4LQ1 - chain A; structure by X-ray diffraction, 2.55 A resolution.

Chain A:
Name: 1,4-alpha-glucan branching enzyme GlgB
Organism: Escherichia coli
Notes: EC 2.4.1.18
UniProtKB: P07762 (GLGB_ECOLI); numbering as in UniProt (aligned over 117-728)
Sequence (612 residues; row label = number of the first residue in the row):
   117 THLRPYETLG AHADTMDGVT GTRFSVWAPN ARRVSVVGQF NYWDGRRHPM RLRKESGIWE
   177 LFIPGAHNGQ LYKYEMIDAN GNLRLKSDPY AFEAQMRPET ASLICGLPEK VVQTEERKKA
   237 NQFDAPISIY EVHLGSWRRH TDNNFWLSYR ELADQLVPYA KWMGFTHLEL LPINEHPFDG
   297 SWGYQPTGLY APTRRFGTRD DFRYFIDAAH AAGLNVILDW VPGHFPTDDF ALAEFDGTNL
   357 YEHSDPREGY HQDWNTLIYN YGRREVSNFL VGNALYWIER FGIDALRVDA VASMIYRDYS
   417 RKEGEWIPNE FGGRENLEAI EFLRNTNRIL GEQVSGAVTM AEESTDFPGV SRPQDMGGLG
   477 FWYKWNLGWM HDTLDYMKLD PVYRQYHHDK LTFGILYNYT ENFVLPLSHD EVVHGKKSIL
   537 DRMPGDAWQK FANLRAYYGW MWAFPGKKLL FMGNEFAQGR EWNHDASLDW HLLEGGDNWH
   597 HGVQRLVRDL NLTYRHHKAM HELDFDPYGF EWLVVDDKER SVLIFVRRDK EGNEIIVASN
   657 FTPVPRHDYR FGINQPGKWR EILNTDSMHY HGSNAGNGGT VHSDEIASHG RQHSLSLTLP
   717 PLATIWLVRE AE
Disordered / not traced: 361-371, 413-427
Small-molecule neighbours: beta-D-glucopyranose (BGC): Arg255, His256, Thr257, Asn260, Arg576, Ser583, Leu584, Asp585, Trp586, His587
UniProt features mapped onto this chain:
  - active site: Asp405 (Nucleophile), Glu458 (Proton donor)

Summary:
Bound to chain A: beta-D-glucopyranose. UniProt lists active-site residues Asp405 and Glu458.
Chain A is 1,4-alpha-glucan branching enzyme GlgB (Escherichia coli); the structure, Crystal Structure of
E.Coli Branching Enzyme in complex with maltohexaose, was determined by X-ray diffraction (same publication as
4LPC).
